Entry 6RWB (electron microscopy, 3.25 A resolution); this record covers chains A and D of the 5 polymer chains in the assembly.

# Chain A (and D)
Name: Toxin, Toxin complex subunit TcaB, Putative toxin subunit
From: Yersinia pseudotuberculosis
Notes: chain D of this document is another copy of the same molecule, construct and numbering; everything in this record applies to it too
Chain sequence (2030 residues; row label = number of the first residue in the row):
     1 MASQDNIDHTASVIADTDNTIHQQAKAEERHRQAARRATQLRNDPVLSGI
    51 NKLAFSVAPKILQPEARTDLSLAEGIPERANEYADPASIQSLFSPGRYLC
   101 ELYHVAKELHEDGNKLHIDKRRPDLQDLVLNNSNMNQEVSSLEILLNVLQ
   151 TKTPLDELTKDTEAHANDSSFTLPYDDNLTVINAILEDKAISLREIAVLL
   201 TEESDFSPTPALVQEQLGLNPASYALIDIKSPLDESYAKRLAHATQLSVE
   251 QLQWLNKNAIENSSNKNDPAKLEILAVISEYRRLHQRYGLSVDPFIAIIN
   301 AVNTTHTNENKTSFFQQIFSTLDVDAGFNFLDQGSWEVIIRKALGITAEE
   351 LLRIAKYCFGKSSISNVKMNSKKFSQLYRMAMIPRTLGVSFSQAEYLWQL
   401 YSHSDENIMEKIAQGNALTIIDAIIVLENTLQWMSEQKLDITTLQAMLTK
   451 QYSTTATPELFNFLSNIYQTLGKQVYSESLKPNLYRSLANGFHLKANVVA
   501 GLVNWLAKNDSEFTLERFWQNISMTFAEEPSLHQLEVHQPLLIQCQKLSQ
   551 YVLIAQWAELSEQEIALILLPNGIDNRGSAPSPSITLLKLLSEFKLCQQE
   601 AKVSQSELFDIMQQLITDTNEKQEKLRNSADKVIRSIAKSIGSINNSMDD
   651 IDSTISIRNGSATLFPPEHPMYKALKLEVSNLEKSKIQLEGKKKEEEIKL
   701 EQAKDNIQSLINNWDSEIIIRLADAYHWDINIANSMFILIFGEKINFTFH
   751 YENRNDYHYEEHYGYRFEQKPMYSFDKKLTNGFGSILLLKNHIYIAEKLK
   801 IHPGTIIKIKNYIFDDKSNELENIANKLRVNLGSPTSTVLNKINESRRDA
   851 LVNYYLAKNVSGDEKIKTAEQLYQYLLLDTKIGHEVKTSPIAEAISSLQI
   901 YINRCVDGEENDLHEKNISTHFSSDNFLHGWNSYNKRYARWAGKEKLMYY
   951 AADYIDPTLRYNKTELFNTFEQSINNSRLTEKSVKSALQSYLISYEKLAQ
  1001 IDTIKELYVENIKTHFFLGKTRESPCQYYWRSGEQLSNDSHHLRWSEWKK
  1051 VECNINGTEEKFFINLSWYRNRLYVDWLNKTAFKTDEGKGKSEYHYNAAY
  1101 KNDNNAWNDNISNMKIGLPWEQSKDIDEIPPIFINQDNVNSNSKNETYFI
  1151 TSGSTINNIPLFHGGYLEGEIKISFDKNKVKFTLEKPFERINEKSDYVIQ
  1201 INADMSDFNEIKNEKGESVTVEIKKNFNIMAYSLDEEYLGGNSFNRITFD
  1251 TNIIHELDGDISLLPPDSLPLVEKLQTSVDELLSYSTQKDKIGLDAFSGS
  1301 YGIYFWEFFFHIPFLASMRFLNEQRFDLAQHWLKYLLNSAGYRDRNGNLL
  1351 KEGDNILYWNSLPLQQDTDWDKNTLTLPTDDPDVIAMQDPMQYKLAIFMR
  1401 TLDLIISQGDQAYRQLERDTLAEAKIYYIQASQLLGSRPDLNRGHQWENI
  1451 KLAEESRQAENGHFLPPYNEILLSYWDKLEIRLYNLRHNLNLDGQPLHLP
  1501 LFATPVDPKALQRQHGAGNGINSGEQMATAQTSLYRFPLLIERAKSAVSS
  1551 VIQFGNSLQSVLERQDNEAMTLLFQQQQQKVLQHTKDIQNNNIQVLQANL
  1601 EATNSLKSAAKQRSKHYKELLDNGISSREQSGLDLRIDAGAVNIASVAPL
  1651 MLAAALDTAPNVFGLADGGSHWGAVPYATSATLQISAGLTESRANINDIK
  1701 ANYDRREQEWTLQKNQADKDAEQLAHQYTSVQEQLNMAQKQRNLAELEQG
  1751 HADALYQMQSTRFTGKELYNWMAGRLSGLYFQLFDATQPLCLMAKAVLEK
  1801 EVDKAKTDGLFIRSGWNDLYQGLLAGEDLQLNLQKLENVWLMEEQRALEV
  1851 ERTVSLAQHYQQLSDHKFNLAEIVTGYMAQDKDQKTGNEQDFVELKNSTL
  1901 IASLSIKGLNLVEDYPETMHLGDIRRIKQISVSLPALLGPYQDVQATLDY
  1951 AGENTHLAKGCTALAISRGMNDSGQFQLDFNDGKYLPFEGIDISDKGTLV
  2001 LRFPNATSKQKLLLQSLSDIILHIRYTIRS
Not modelled in the structure: 1-57, 1140-1239

# Chain A / chain D interface
Residue-residue contacts - 43 pairs, chain A then chain D:
  Asn968(A) with Arg1693(D)
  Thr969(A) with Ile1644(D)
  Gln972(A) with Arg1693(D), hydrogen bond
  Ser973(A) with Ile1637(D)
  Asn975(A) with Ile1637(D); Asn1697(D), hydrogen bond; Lys1700(D), hydrogen bond (backbone-side chain)
  Asn976(A) with Asp1634(D); Ile1637(D); Lys1700(D), hydrogen bond (backbone-side chain)
  Ser977(A) with Leu1633(D); Lys1700(D)
  Arg978(A) with Gln1630(D), hydrogen bond (backbone-side chain)
  Lys1050(A) with Met1651(D)
  Glu1052(A) with Thr1679(D)
  Asn1054(A) with Val1675(D); Pro1676(D)
  Asn1056(A) with Met1651(D); Ala1655(D)
  Gly1057(A) with Thr1658(D)
  Thr1058(A) with Ala1655(D), hydrogen bond (side chain-backbone); Thr1658(D), hydrogen bond (backbone-side chain); Ala1659(D)
  Glu1059(A) with Thr1658(D)
  Phe1083(A) with Trp1672(D), hydrophobic
  His1095(A) with Trp1672(D)
  Asn1113(A) with Trp1672(D)
  Arg1319(A) with Lys1700(D)
  Gln1495(A) with Glu1722(D)
  His1515(A) with Glu459(D), salt bridge
  Gly1520(A) with Pro458(D); Asn462(D), hydrogen bond (backbone-side chain)
  Ile1521(A) with Phe461(D), hydrophobic; Ser531(D); Leu532(D)
  Asn1522(A) with Phe461(D)
  Gln1526(A) with Glu528(D)
  Arg1813(A) with Tyr468(D); Gln469(D), hydrogen bond (side chain-backbone); Thr470(D); Gly472(D)
  Ser1814(A) with Gln469(D)
  Leu1819(A) with Asn462(D)
Interface residues without a listed pair, chain A (33 interface residues in all): Pro1025, Gln1027, Glu1323, Asn1519, Trp1816
Interface residues without a listed pair, chain D (32 interface residues in all): Leu471, Lys473, Ile1625, Leu1656

# Overview
Chain A and chain D form an interface of 33 and 32 residues respectively; the contacts include 9 hydrogen
bonds and 1 salt bridge. Polar contacts include His1515(A)-Glu459(D), Gln972(A)-Arg1693(D) and
Asn975(A)-Asn1697(D).
Both chains are Toxin, Toxin complex subunit TcaB, Putative toxin subunit (Yersinia pseudotuberculosis). Entry
6RWB (Cryo-EM structure of Yersinia pseudotuberculosis TcaA-TcaB) was determined by electron microscopy,
deposited together with 6RW6, 6RW8, 6RW9 and 6RWA.
